PDB entry 2ZHK | X-ray diffraction, 1.80 A resolution | chain A

Chain A:
Name: Galectin-9
From: Homo sapiens
Notes: fragment: N-TERMINAL DOMAIN (residues 1-148)
Reference sequence: O00182 (LEG9_HUMAN); residues 1-148 here = UniProt positions 1-148
Sequence (148 residues; numbered 1 to 148; the number before each row is that of its first residue):
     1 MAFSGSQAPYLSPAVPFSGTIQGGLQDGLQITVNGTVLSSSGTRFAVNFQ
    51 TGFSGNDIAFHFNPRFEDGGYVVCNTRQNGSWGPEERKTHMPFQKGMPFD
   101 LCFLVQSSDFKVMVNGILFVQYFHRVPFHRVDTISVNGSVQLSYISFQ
Not modelled in the structure: 1-6, 148
Curated features (UniProtKB/Swiss-Prot):
  - binding site (a beta-D-galactoside): N48, H61, R65, N75, W82 to K88

Overview:
From UniProt: 11 beta-D-galactoside-binding residues.
Chain A is Galectin-9 (Homo sapiens); the structure, Crystal structure of human galectin-9 N-terminal CRD in
complex with N-acetyllactosamine dimer (crystal 1), was determined by X-ray diffraction, deposited together
with 2ZHL, 2ZHM and 2ZHN.
